Entry 8TWF (X-ray diffraction, 2.40 A resolution); this record covers chains D and B of the 4 polymer chains in the assembly.

[Chain D (and B)]
Protein: 6-hydroxynicotinate 3-monooxygenase
Source organism: Legionella massiliensis
Notes: chain B of this document is another copy of the same molecule, construct and numbering; everything in this record applies to it too
UniProtKB: A0A078L5T0 (A0A078L5T0_9GAMM); residues 1-387 here = UniProt positions 1-387
Amino-acid sequence (403 residues; numbered -15 to 387; the number before each row is that of its first residue; numbers below 1 keep their minus sign (Met-15 is residue -15)):
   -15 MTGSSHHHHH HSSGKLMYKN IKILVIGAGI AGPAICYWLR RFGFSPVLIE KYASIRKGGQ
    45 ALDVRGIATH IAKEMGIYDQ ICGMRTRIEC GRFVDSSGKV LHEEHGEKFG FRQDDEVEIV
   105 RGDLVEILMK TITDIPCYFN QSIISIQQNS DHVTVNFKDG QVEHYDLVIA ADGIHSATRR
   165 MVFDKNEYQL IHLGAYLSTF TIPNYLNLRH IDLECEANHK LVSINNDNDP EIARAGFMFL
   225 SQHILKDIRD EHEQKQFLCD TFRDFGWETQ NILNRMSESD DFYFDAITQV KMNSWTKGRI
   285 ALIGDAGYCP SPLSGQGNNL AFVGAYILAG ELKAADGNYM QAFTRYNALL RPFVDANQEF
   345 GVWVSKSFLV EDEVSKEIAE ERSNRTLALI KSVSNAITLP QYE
Disordered / not traced: -15 to 1, 90-97 (chain B: -15 to 4, 90-99)
Construct notes: expression tag (-15 to 0)
Small-molecule neighbours: FAD (flavin-adenine dinucleotide): Ile10, Gly11, Ala12, Gly13, Ile14, Ala15, Ile33, Glu34, Lys35, Tyr36, Arg40, Gly42, Gly43, Gln44, Leu46, Arg105, Gln125, Ser126, Ala155, Asp156, Gly157, Ala161, Leu181, Thr183, Tyr267, Ile287, Gly288, Asp289, Pro296, Gly301, Asn302, Ala305
From the paper describing this entry:
  - binding site for flavin-adenine dinucleotide: Leu181, Thr183

[Interface between chain D and chain B]
Contacting residue pairs (18):
  Tyr2(D) - Thr117(B)
  Asn4(D) - Pro120(B)
  Asn4(D) - Tyr122(B)
  Lys6(D) - Tyr122(B)
  Lys6(D) - Gln145(B)  hydrogen bond
  Tyr122(D) - Lys6(B)
  Asp143(D) - His148(B)  hydrogen bond (backbone-side chain)
  Gln145(D) - Lys6(B)  hydrogen bond
  Gln145(D) - Val146(B)
  Gln145(D) - Glu147(B)
  Gln145(D) - His148(B)  hydrogen bond (side chain-backbone)
  Val146(D) - Gln145(B)
  Val146(D) - Val146(B)  hydrogen bond (backbone-backbone)
  Glu147(D) - Lys6(B)  salt bridge
  Glu147(D) - Gln145(B)
  Glu147(D) - Glu147(B)
  His148(D) - Asp143(B)
  His148(D) - Gln145(B)  hydrogen bond (backbone-side chain)
Interface residues without a listed pair, chain D (10 interface residues in all): Gly144
Interface residues without a listed pair, chain B (11 interface residues in all): Ile119, Gly144

[Summary]
The interface between chain D and chain B involves 10 residues on one side and 11 on the other; the contacts
include 6 hydrogen bonds and 1 salt bridge. Polar pairs include Glu147(D)-Lys6(B), Lys6(D)-Gln145(B) and
Asp143(D)-His148(B). Bound to chain D: flavin-adenine dinucleotide. From the paper: a binding site for
flavin-adenine dinucleotide at Leu181(D) and Thr183(D).
Both chains are 6-hydroxynicotinate 3-monooxygenase (Legionella massiliensis). Entry 8TWF (Crystal structure
of tetracycline destructase Tet(56-3)) was determined by X-ray diffraction (same publication as 8TWG).
